5D8H - chains C and D of the 4 polymer chains in the assembly; structure by X-ray diffraction, 2.80 A resolution.

[Chain C]
Name: 50S ribosomal protein L11
Source organism: Methanocaldococcus jannaschii
Reference sequence: P54030 (RL11_METJA); residues 0-160 here correspond to UniProt positions 1-161 (UniProt number = residue number + 1)
Chain sequence (161 residues; each row starts with the number of its first residue; numbering starts at 0):
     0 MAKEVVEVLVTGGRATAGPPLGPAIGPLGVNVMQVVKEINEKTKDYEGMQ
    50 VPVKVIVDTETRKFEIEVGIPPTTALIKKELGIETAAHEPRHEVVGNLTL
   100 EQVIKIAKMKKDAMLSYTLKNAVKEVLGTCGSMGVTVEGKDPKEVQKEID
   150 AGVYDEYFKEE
Not modelled in the structure: 0, 159-160
Modified residues: Mse0 (selenomethionine); Mse32, Mse48, Mse108, Mse113, Mse132 (selenomethionine; parent Met)
Bound ions: Mg2+: K110, Mse113, S115

[Chain D]
Name: Thiostrepton
Source organism: Streptomyces azureus
Reference sequence: 5D8H; residue numbers follow UniProt; this construct covers 0-18
Chain sequence (19 residues; numbered 0 to 18; the number before each row is that of its first residue; numbering starts at 0):
     0 XIASASXTXCXXTXXXSSX
Modified residues: QUA (8-hydroxy-4-(1-hydroxyethyl)quinoline-2-carboxylic acid) at position 0, BB9 ((2Z)-2-amino-3-sulfanylprop-2-enoic acid) at position 6, DBU ((2Z)-2-aminobut-2-enoic acid) at position 8, TS9 ((2S,3S,4R)-2-amino-3,4-dihydroxy-3-methylpentanoic acid) at position 10, BB9 ((2Z)-2-amino-3-sulfanylprop-2-enoic acid) at position 11, BB9 ((2Z)-2-amino-3-sulfanylprop-2-enoic acid) at position 13, MH6 (3-hydroxy-2-iminopropanoic acid) at position 14, BB9 ((2Z)-2-amino-3-sulfanylprop-2-enoic acid) at position 15, NH2 (amino group) at position 18; S3, S16, S17 (2-amino-acrylic acid; DHA); C9 (D-cysteine; DCY)
Glycans and other covalent adducts: covalent link QUA_0-T12; covalent link S5-BB9_13; covalent link S5-MH6_14

[Chain C / chain D interface]
Pairs across the interface (5; chain C residue first):
  G17(C) - BB9_11(D)
  P18(C) - DBU_8(D)
  P18(C) - C9(D)
  P18(C) - TS9_10(D)
  P18(C) - BB9_11(D)
Other interface residues (no listed pair), chain C (4 interface residues in all): P19, P22
Other interface residues (no listed pair), chain D (5 interface residues in all): BB9_13

[Overview]
Chain C and chain D form an interface of 4 and 5 residues respectively. The Mg2+ site is built by K110(C),
Mse113(C) and S115(C).
Chain C is 50S ribosomal protein L11 (Methanocaldococcus jannaschii) and chain D is Thiostrepton (Streptomyces
azureus); the structure, Crystal structure of the base of the ribosomal P stalk from methanococcus jannaschii
with antibiotic thiostrepton, was determined by X-ray diffraction.
